1HH9 - chains B and C of the 3 polymer chains in the assembly; structure by X-ray diffraction, 2.70 A resolution.

== Chain B ==
Name: IGG2A kappa antibody CB41 (heavy chain)
Organism: Mus musculus
Notes: antibody fragment or engineered binder
Sequence (213 residues; each row starts with the number of its first residue):
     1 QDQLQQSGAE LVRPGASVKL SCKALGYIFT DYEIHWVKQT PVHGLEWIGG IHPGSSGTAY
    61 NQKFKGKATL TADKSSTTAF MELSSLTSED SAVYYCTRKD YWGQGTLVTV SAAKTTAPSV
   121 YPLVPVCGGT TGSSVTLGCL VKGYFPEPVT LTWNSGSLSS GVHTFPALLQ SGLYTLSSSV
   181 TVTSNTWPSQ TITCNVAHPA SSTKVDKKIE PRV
Disulfides: C22-C96, C139-C194

== Chain C ==
Name: Pep-2
Sequence (12 residues; each row starts with the number of its first residue):
     1 DATPEDLNAK LX
Modified / non-standard residues: NH2 (amino group) at position 12

== Chain B / chain C interface ==
Contacting residue pairs - 26 pairs, chain B then chain C:
  D31(B) - P4(C)
  Y32(B) - A2(C)  hydrogen bond (side chain-backbone)
  Y32(B) - T3(C)
  Y32(B) - P4(C)
  Y32(B) - D6(C)
  E33(B) - L7(C)
  E33(B) - N8(C)
  E33(B) - A9(C)  hydrogen bond (side chain-backbone)
  E33(B) - K10(C)  hydrogen bond (side chain-backbone)
  G50(B) - NH2_12(C)  hydrogen bond (backbone-backbone)
  I51(B) - NH2_12(C)
  H52(B) - N8(C)
  H52(B) - K10(C)
  H52(B) - NH2_12(C)
  S55(B) - K10(C)
  G57(B) - L11(C)
  G57(B) - NH2_12(C)  hydrogen bond (backbone-backbone)
  T58(B) - L11(C)
  T58(B) - NH2_12(C)
  A59(B) - L11(C)
  A59(B) - NH2_12(C)
  R98(B) - A2(C)
  R98(B) - D6(C)  salt bridge
  K99(B) - D6(C)  hydrogen bond (side chain-backbone)
  K99(B) - L7(C)  hydrogen bond (side chain-backbone)
  D100(B) - A2(C)
Other interface residues (no listed pair), chain B (15 interface residues in all): H35, Y101
Other interface residues (no listed pair), chain C (11 interface residues in all): D1

== Overview ==
The interface between chain B and chain C involves 15 residues on one side and 11 on the other; the contacts
include 7 hydrogen bonds and 1 salt bridge. Polar contacts include R98(B)-D6(C), Y32(B)-A2(C) and
E33(B)-A9(C).
Here chain B is IGG2A kappa antibody CB41 (heavy chain) (Mus musculus) and chain C is Pep-2. Entry 1HH9
(Anti-P24 (HIV-1) fab fragment CB41 complexed with a peptide) was determined by X-ray diffraction together
with 1HH6 from the same study.
